7COW - chains I and C of the 20 polymer chains in the assembly; structure by X-ray diffraction, 2.86 A resolution.

Chain I:
Molecule: 353-nt DNA strand
From: other sequences
Sequence (353 nucleotides; each row starts with the number of its first residue):
     1 CGCTGCGAAA AAAAAAACGC ATCCCGGTGC CGAGGCCGCT CAATTGGTCG TAGACAGCTC
    61 TAGCACCGCT TAAACGCACG TACGCGCTGT CTACCGCGTT TTAACCGCCA CTAGAAGCGC
   121 TTACTAGTCT CCAGGCACGT GTGAGACCGG CACATGAAAA AAAAAATGCA TGCTCGAGTA
   181 TGAAAAAAAA AATCGCATCC CGGTGCCGAG GCCGCTCAAT TGGTCGTAGA CAGCTCTAGC
   241 ACCGCTTAAA CGCACGTACG CGCTGTCTAC CGCGTTTTAA CCGCCACTAG AAGCGCTTAC
   301 TAGTCTCCAG GCACGTGTGA GACCGGCACA TGAAAAAAAA AACGCAGCGG TAC
Bound ions: K+ site 1: DT61 (shared with 1 residue of chain J); K+ site 2: DT237, DA238

Chain C:
Name: Histone H2A type 1-B/E
From: Homo sapiens
UniProt: P04908 (H2A1B_HUMAN); residues 0-129 here correspond to UniProt positions 1-130 (UniProt number = residue number + 1)
Chain sequence (132 residues; numbered -2 to 129; the number before each row is that of its first residue; numbers below 1 keep their minus sign (Ser-2 is residue -2)):
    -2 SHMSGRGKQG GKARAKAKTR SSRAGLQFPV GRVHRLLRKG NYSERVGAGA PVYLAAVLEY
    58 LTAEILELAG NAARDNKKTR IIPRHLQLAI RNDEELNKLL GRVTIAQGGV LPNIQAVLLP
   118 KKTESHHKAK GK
Not modelled in the structure: -2 to 12, 120-129
Construct notes: expression tag (-2 to -1)

Chain I / chain C interface:
Contacting residue pairs - 17 pairs, chain I then chain C:
  DT301(I) with Arg42(C), hydrogen bond to the sugar; Val43(C), sugar contact; Gly44(C), phosphate contact; Ala45(C), hydrogen bond to the phosphate
  DA302(I) with Arg35(C), phosphate contact; Arg42(C), phosphate contact; Val43(C), hydrogen bond to the phosphate
  DA309(I) with Ala14(C), sugar contact
  DG311(I) with Arg29(C), phosphate contact
  DC312(I) with Arg29(C), salt bridge to the phosphate
  DA320(I) with Thr76(C), hydrogen bond to the phosphate; Arg77(C), sugar contact
  DG321(I) with Lys75(C), phosphate contact; Thr76(C), hydrogen bond to the phosphate; Arg77(C), hydrogen bond to the phosphate
  DA322(I) with Lys75(C), salt bridge to the phosphate
  DG332(I) with Lys119(C), salt bridge to the phosphate
Also at the interface, not in a pair above, chain I (10 interface residues in all): DG310
Also at the interface, not in a pair above, chain C (16 interface residues in all): Thr16, Pro26, His31, Glu41, Lys74

Overview:
10 residues of chain I and 16 residues of chain C are in contact; the contacts include 6 hydrogen bonds and 3
salt bridges. Polar contacts include DT301(I)-Arg42(C), DT301(I)-Ala45(C) and DA302(I)-Val43(C). The K+ site 2
is built by DT237(I) and DA238(I).
Chain I is a 353-nt DNA strand (other sequences) and chain C is Histone H2A type 1-B/E (Homo sapiens); the
structure, 353 bp di-nucleosome harboring cohesive DNA termini with linker histone H1.0, was determined by
X-ray diffraction, deposited together with 6LER, 6L9Z, 6LA2 and 6LAB.
